Entry 7ZMH (electron microscopy, 2.47 A resolution); this record covers chains 5 and i of the 26 polymer chains in the assembly.

== Chain 5 ==
Name: NADH-ubiquinone oxidoreductase chain 5
Source organism: Chaetomium thermophilum var. thermophilum DSM 1495
Notes: EC 7.1.1.2
UniProt: G1DJA3 (G1DJA3_CHATD); the construct has insertions or renumbered stretches relative to UniProt, so the offset changes along the chain: 1-444 = UniProt 1-444; 459-679 = UniProt 445-665
Amino-acid sequence (679 residues; numbered 1 to 679; the number before each row is that of its first residue):
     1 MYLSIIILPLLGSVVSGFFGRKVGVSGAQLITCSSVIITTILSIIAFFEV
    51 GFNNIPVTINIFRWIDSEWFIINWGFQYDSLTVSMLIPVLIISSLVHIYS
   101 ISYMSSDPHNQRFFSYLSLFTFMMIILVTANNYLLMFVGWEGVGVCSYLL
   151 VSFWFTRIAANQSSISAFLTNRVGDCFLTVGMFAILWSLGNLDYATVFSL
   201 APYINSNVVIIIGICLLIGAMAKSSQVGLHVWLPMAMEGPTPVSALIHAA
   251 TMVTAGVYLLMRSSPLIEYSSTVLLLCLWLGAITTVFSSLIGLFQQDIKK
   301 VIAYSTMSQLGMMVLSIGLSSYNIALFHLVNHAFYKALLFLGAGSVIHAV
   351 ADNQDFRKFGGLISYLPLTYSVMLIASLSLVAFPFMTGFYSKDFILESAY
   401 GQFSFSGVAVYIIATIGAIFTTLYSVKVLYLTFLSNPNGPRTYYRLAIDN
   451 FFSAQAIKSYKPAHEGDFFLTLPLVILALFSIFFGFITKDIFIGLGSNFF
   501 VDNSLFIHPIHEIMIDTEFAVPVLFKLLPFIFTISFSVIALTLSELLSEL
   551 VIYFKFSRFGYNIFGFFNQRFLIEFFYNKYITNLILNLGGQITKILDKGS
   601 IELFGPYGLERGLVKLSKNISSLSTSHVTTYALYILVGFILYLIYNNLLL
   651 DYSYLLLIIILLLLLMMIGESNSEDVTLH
Disordered / not traced: 671-679
Sequence notes: insertion (445-458)
Residues lining bound ligands:
  - 1,2-Distearoyl-sn-glycerophosphoethanolamine (3PE), molecule 1: Leu3, Ile6, Ile7, Leu10, Leu11, Val14, Ile61, Trp74, Phe76, Leu119, Phe122, Met123, Ile126
  - 1,2-Distearoyl-sn-glycerophosphoethanolamine (3PE), molecule 2: Ile41, Ile44, Phe47, Phe48, Phe52, Phe480, Phe484, Ile487, Thr488, Ile491
  - 1,2-Distearoyl-sn-glycerophosphoethanolamine (3PE), molecule 3: Asn60, Ile61, Phe62, Arg63, Asn73
  - 1,2-Distearoyl-sn-glycerophosphoethanolamine (3PE), molecule 4: Leu290, Leu293, Phe294, Gln296, Ile413, Ile416, Phe420, Leu423, Lys427, Leu431, Phe536, Ile539, Ala540, Ser544, Val551, Phe554, Lys555, Phe564, Phe567
  - 1,2-Distearoyl-sn-glycerophosphoethanolamine (3PE), molecule 5: Arg558, Phe559, Asn562, Ile563, Phe566, Phe567
  - 1,2-Distearoyl-sn-glycerophosphoethanolamine (3PE), molecule 6: Leu603, Phe604, Gly605, Gly608, Leu609, Arg611, Gly612, Leu613, Lys615, Leu656, Ile659, Leu663, Met667
  - 1,2-Distearoyl-sn-glycerophosphoethanolamine (3PE), molecule 7: Leu603, Phe604, Arg611
  - 1,2-Distearoyl-sn-glycerophosphoethanolamine (3PE), molecule 8: Leu623, Tyr634, Val637, Gly638, Leu641, Leu655, Leu662, Met666
  - Lauryl Maltose Neopentyl Glycol (LMN): Val180, Ala184, Trp187, Asn207, Ile211, Ile214
  - 1,2-diacyl-sn-glycero-3-phosphocholine (PC1), molecule 1: Ser13, Val14, Gly17, Phe18, His109, Arg112, Ser115, Tyr116, Leu119, Met123, Val138, Glu141, Gly142, Val145, Leu149, Phe155
  - 1,2-diacyl-sn-glycero-3-phosphocholine (PC1), molecule 2: Ala159, Gln162, Ile165, Ser166, Leu169, Thr170, Val173, Leu229, Met235, Tyr577, Asn578, Ile581, Thr582, Ile585
  - 1,2-diacyl-sn-glycero-3-phosphocholine (PC1), molecule 3: Phe604, Gly605, Pro606, Leu609, Glu610, Leu613, Val614

== Chain i ==
Name: Subunit NDUFB6 of NADH-ubiquinone oxidoreductase (Complex I)
Source organism: Chaetomium thermophilum var. thermophilum DSM 1495
UniProt: G0S569 (G0S569_CHATD); residues 1-93 here = UniProt positions 1-93
Amino-acid sequence (93 residues; numbered 1 to 93; the number before each row is that of its first residue):
     1 MGGGPKIPYPKHVWSPAGGWYAQPANWKQNTAIFGLVIFGITAMVWKYSA
    51 EHEVRHKMPEPDRFYPSRYWVKQIKDYERAQKEKQQNNTEASS
Disordered / not traced: 1-4, 86-93
Residues lining bound ligands:
  - 1,2-Distearoyl-sn-glycerophosphoethanolamine (3PE): Val37, Ile41, Val45, Tyr48, Glu51, His52
  - 1,2-diacyl-sn-glycero-3-phosphocholine (PC1): Val13, Ser15, Pro16, Ala17, Gly18, Gly19, Trp20

== Chain 5 / chain i interface ==
Pairs across the interface (86):
  Met1(5) - Trp46(i)  hydrophobic
  Met1(5) - Ser49(i)
  Tyr2(5) - Ser49(i)
  Tyr2(5) - Glu53(i)
  Tyr2(5) - Arg55(i)
  Leu3(5) - Val45(i)  hydrophobic
  Leu3(5) - Ser49(i)  hydrogen bond (backbone-side chain)
  Ser4(5) - Thr42(i)
  Ser4(5) - Trp46(i)
  Ile7(5) - Val45(i)  hydrophobic
  Leu8(5) - Ile38(i)  hydrophobic
  Leu8(5) - Thr42(i)
  Leu11(5) - Ile38(i)
  Leu11(5) - Ile41(i)  hydrophobic
  Leu11(5) - Thr42(i)
  Val15(5) - Phe34(i)  hydrophobic
  Val15(5) - Ile38(i)  hydrophobic
  Gly17(5) - Pro16(i)
  Gly17(5) - Ala17(i)
  Phe18(5) - Pro16(i)
  Phe19(5) - Pro16(i)
  Phe19(5) - Phe34(i)  hydrophobic
  Gly20(5) - Pro16(i)  hydrogen bond (backbone-backbone)
  Gly20(5) - Ala17(i)
  Arg21(5) - Trp14(i)
  Arg21(5) - Ser15(i)  hydrogen bond (side chain-backbone)
  Arg21(5) - Pro16(i)  hydrogen bond (backbone-backbone)
  Arg21(5) - Ala17(i)
  Arg21(5) - Gly18(i)
  Arg21(5) - Pro24(i)
  Lys22(5) - Pro24(i)
  Lys22(5) - Asn30(i)  hydrogen bond (backbone-side chain)
  Lys22(5) - Phe34(i)
  Val23(5) - Trp27(i)
  Val23(5) - Thr31(i)
  Val23(5) - Phe34(i)  hydrophobic
  Gly24(5) - Ala22(i)
  Gly24(5) - Gln23(i)
  Gly24(5) - Pro24(i)
  Val25(5) - Ala22(i)  hydrogen bond (backbone-backbone)
  Val25(5) - Gln23(i)  hydrogen bond (backbone-side chain)
  Ser26(5) - Gln23(i)  hydrogen bond (backbone-side chain)
  Ser26(5) - Trp27(i)
  Gly27(5) - Trp27(i)
  Gly27(5) - Thr31(i)
  Ile31(5) - Thr31(i)
  Ile31(5) - Phe34(i)  hydrophobic
  Ile31(5) - Gly35(i)
  Ile31(5) - Ile38(i)  hydrophobic
  Leu42(5) - Trp46(i)  hydrophobic
  Ile45(5) - Pro66(i)  hydrophobic
  Glu49(5) - Arg55(i)  salt bridge
  Glu49(5) - Tyr65(i)  hydrogen bond
  Glu49(5) - Pro66(i)
  Glu49(5) - Ser67(i)  hydrogen bond (side chain-backbone)
  Phe52(5) - Arg63(i)  hydrogen bond (backbone-side chain)
  Asn53(5) - Lys57(i)  hydrogen bond (backbone-side chain)
  Asn53(5) - Arg63(i)  hydrogen bond
  Asn53(5) - Phe64(i)
  Asn53(5) - Tyr65(i)
  Asn54(5) - Lys57(i)  hydrogen bond (backbone-side chain)
  Ile55(5) - Arg55(i)
  Ile55(5) - Lys57(i)
  Ile55(5) - Met58(i)
  Ile55(5) - Pro59(i)
  Ile55(5) - Tyr65(i)
  Pro56(5) - Val54(i)
  Pro56(5) - Arg55(i)
  Val57(5) - Glu53(i)
  Val57(5) - Val54(i)
  Val57(5) - Arg55(i)
  Thr58(5) - Glu53(i)
  Thr58(5) - Val54(i)  hydrogen bond (backbone-backbone)
  Ile59(5) - His52(i)
  Ile59(5) - Glu53(i)
  Asn60(5) - Tyr48(i)
  Ile61(5) - Tyr48(i)
  Pro108(5) - Ile7(i)  hydrophobic
  Pro108(5) - Gly19(i)
  Pro108(5) - Trp20(i)
  Pro108(5) - Tyr21(i)
  His109(5) - Gly19(i)  hydrogen bond (side chain-backbone)
  His109(5) - Trp20(i)
  Gln111(5) - Ala17(i)  hydrogen bond (side chain-backbone)
  Gln111(5) - Gly18(i)
  Gln111(5) - Ala22(i)  hydrogen bond (side chain-backbone)
Interface residues without a listed pair, chain 5 (41 interface residues in all): Ser16, Phe48, Ser106, Asp107, Arg112
Interface residues without a listed pair, chain i (37 interface residues in all): Trp70

== Summary ==
Chain 5 and chain i form an interface of 41 and 37 residues respectively; the contacts include 18 hydrogen
bonds and 1 salt bridge. Polar contacts include Glu49(5)-Arg55(i), Leu3(5)-Ser49(i) and Arg21(5)-Ser15(i).
Here chain 5 is NADH-ubiquinone oxidoreductase chain 5 and chain i is Subunit NDUFB6 of NADH-ubiquinone
oxidoreductase (Complex I), both from Chaetomium thermophilum var. thermophilum DSM 1495. Entry 7ZMH (CryoEM
structure of mitochondrial complex I from Chaetomium thermophilum (state 1) - membrane arm) was determined by
electron microscopy together with 7ZM7, 7ZM8, 7ZMB, 7ZME and 7ZMG from the same study.
